Entry 3G6J (X-ray diffraction, 3.10 A resolution); this record covers chains E and F of the 4 polymer chains in the assembly.

== Chain E ==
Name: Fab light chain
From: Homo sapiens
Notes: antibody fragment or engineered binder
Chain sequence (214 residues; each row starts with the number of its first residue):
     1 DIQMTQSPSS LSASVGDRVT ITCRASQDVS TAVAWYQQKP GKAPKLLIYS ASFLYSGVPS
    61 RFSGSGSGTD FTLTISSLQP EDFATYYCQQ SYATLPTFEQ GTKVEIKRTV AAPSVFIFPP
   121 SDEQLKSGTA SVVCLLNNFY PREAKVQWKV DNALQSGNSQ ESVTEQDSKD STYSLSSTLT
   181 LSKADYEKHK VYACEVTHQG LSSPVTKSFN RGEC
Cystine bridges: Cys23-Cys88, Cys134-Cys194

== Chain F ==
Name: Fab heavy chain
From: Homo sapiens
Notes: antibody fragment or engineered binder
Chain sequence (226 residues; numbered 1 to 216 plus 10 insertion-coded residues; the number before each row is that of its first residue; a row labelled like 82A-82C holds insertion residues (82A, then the next letters in order)):
     1 EVQLVESGGG LVQPGGSLRL SCAASGFSFT SSSVSWVRQA PGKGLEWVGL IY
   52A P
    53 YNGFNYYADS VKGRFTISAN TSKNTAYLQM
82A-82C NSL
    83 RAEDTAVYYC ARNALYGS
100A-100F GGYYAM
   101 DYWGQGTLVT VSSASTKGPS VFPLAPSSKS TSGGTAALGC LVKDYFPEPV TVSWNSGALT
   161 SGVHTFPAVL QSSGLYSLSS VVTVPSSSLG TQTYICNVNH KPSNTKVDKK VEPKSC
Unresolved in the structure: 129-133
Cystine bridges: Cys22-Cys92, Cys140-Cys196

== Chain E / chain F interface ==
Inter-chain disulfides: Cys214(E)-Cys216(F)
Contacting residue pairs (69):
  Ser30(E) - Tyr100C(F)  hydrogen bond
  Ala32(E) - Tyr98(F)
  Ala32(E) - Tyr100C(F)  hydrophobic
  Val33(E) - Tyr98(F)  hydrogen bond (backbone-side chain)
  Tyr36(E) - Ala100E(F)
  Tyr36(E) - Met100F(F)  hydrogen bond (side chain-backbone)
  Gln38(E) - Gln39(F)  hydrogen bond
  Gln38(E) - Tyr91(F)
  Lys42(E) - Tyr91(F)  hydrogen bond (backbone-side chain)
  Ala43(E) - Tyr91(F)  hydrophobic
  Ala43(E) - Trp103(F)  hydrophobic
  Ala43(E) - Gly104(F)
  Pro44(E) - Leu45(F)  hydrophobic
  Pro44(E) - Trp103(F)
  Leu46(E) - Met100F(F)
  Leu46(E) - Asp101(F)
  Tyr49(E) - Tyr98(F)  hydrophobic
  Tyr49(E) - Ala100E(F)  hydrophobic
  Ser50(E) - Tyr98(F)
  Tyr55(E) - Asp101(F)
  Tyr55(E) - Tyr102(F)
  Tyr87(E) - Gln39(F)  hydrogen bond
  Gln89(E) - Tyr100D(F)
  Gln89(E) - Met100F(F)
  Ser91(E) - Tyr98(F)  hydrogen bond
  Ser91(E) - Tyr100C(F)
  Ser91(E) - Tyr100D(F)  hydrogen bond (side chain-backbone)
  Tyr92(E) - Tyr100C(F)
  Leu95(E) - Trp47(F)  hydrophobic
  Leu95(E) - Tyr58(F)  hydrophobic
  Leu95(E) - Tyr59(F)
  Pro96(E) - Trp47(F)
  Pro96(E) - Tyr100D(F)
  Phe98(E) - Val37(F)  hydrophobic
  Phe98(E) - Leu45(F)  hydrophobic
  Phe98(E) - Met100F(F)  hydrophobic
  Phe98(E) - Trp103(F)  hydrophobic
  Phe116(E) - Thr135(F)
  Phe116(E) - Ala137(F)  hydrophobic
  Phe118(E) - Leu124(F)  hydrophobic
  Phe118(E) - Ala125(F)
  Phe118(E) - Ala137(F)
  Phe118(E) - Leu138(F)  hydrophobic
  Phe118(E) - Val181(F)  hydrophobic
  Ser121(E) - Pro123(F)
  Glu123(E) - Val121(F)
  Glu123(E) - Phe122(F)
  Glu123(E) - Pro123(F)
  Glu123(E) - Lys209(F)  salt bridge
  Gln124(E) - Phe122(F)
  Ser131(E) - Leu141(F)
  Ser131(E) - Lys143(F)
  Leu135(E) - Phe166(F)  hydrophobic
  Asn137(E) - His164(F)  hydrogen bond
  Asn137(E) - Thr183(F)
  Asn138(E) - His164(F)  hydrogen bond
  Gln160(E) - Leu170(F)
  Gln160(E) - Gln171(F)
  Glu161(E) - Val169(F)
  Ser162(E) - Phe166(F)
  Ser162(E) - Pro167(F)  hydrogen bond (side chain-backbone)
  Ser162(E) - Val169(F)
  Val163(E) - Pro167(F)
  Thr164(E) - Phe166(F)
  Ser174(E) - His164(F)  hydrogen bond
  Ser174(E) - Phe166(F)
  Leu175(E) - Phe166(F)
  Ser176(E) - Phe166(F)
  Cys214(E) - Cys216(F)  disulfide
Other interface residues (no listed pair), chain E (47 interface residues in all): Thr31, Ala34, Thr94, Ile117, Pro119, Pro120, Thr129, Val133, Asp167, Gly212
Other interface residues (no listed pair), chain F (46 interface residues in all): Lys43, Gly44, Ala60, Asp61, Gly99, Gly100B, Ser127, Ser172, Ser179, Lys214

== Overview ==
47 residues of chain E face 46 of chain F across their interface, with 1 disulfide bond, 12 hydrogen bonds and
1 salt bridge. Among the polar pairs are Glu123(E)-Lys209(F), Ser30(E)-Tyr100C(F) and Val33(E)-Tyr98(F).
Here chain E is Fab light chain and chain F is Fab heavy chain, both from Homo sapiens. Entry 3G6J (C3b in
complex with a C3b specific Fab) was determined by X-ray diffraction.
